8CGU - chains A and K of the 14 polymer chains in the assembly; structure by electron microscopy, 1.89 A resolution.

[Chain A]
Molecule: 16S rRNA
Organism: Escherichia coli BW25113
Sequence (1540 nucleotides; each row starts with the number of its first residue):
     1 AAAUUGAAGAGUUUGAUCAUGGCUCAGAUUGAACGCUGGCGGCAGGCCUA
    51 ACACAUGCAAGUCGAACGGUAACAGGAAGAAGCUUGCUUCUUUGCUGACG
   101 AGUGGCGGACGGGUGAGUAAUGUCUGGGAAACUGCCUGAUGGAGGGGGAU
   151 AACUACUGGAAACGGUAGCUAAUACCGCAUAACGUCGCAAGACCAAAGAG
   201 GGGGACCUUCGGGCCUCUUGCCAUCGGAUGUGCCCAGAUGGGAUUAGCUA
   251 GUAGGUGGGGUAACGGCUCACCUAGGCGACGAUCCCUAGCUGGUCUGAGA
   301 GGAUGACCAGCCACACUGGAACUGAGACACGGUCCAGACUCCUACGGGAG
   351 GCAGCAGUGGGGAAUAUUGCACAAUGGGCGCAAGCCUGAUGCAGCCAUGC
   401 CGCGUGUAUGAAGAAGCCCUUCGGGUUGUAAAGUACUUUCAGCGGGGAGG
   451 AAGGGAGUAAAGUUAAUACCUUUGCUCAUUGACGUUACCCGCAGAAGAAG
   501 CACCGGCUAACUCCGUGCCAGCAGCCXCGGUAAUACGGAGGGUGCAAGCG
   551 UUAAUCGGAAUUACUGGGCGUAAAGCGCACGCAGGCGGUUUGUUAAGUCA
   601 GAUGUGAAAUCCCCGGGCUCAACCUGGGAACUGCAUCUGAUACUGGCAAG
   651 CUUGAGUCUCGUAGAGGGGGGUAGAAUUCCAGGUGUAGCGGUGAAAUGCG
   701 UAGAGAUCUGGAGGAAUACCGGUGGCGAAGGCGGCCCCCUGGACGAAGAC
   751 UGACGCUCAGGUGCGAAAGCGUGGGGAGCAAACAGGAUUAGAUACCCUGG
   801 UAGUCCACGCCGUAAACGAUGUCGACUUGGAGGUUGUGCCCUUGAGGCGU
   851 GGCUUCCGGAGCUAACGCGUUAAGUCGACCGCCUGGGGAGUACGGCCGCA
   901 AGGUUAAAACUCAAAUGAAUUGACGGGGGCCCGCACAAGCGGUGGAGCAU
   951 GUGGUUUAAUUCGAUGXAACGCGAAGAACCUUACCUGGUCUUGACAUCCA
  1001 CGGAAGUUUUCAGAGAUGAGAAUGUGCCUUCGGGAACCGUGAGACAGGUG
  1051 CUGCAUGGCUGUCGUCAGCUCGUGUUGUGAAAUGUUGGGUUAAGUCCCGC
  1101 AACGAGCGCAACCCUUAUCCUUUGUUGCCAGCGGUCCGGCCGGGAACUCA
  1151 AAGGAGACUGCCAGUGAUAAACUGGAGGAAGGUGGGGAUGACGUCAAGUC
  1201 AUCAUGGCCCUUACGACCAGGGCUACACACGUGCUACAAUGGCGCAUACA
  1251 AAGAGAAGCGACCUCGCGAGAGCAAGCGGACCUCAUAAAGUGCGUCGUAG
  1301 UCCGGAUUGGAGUCUGCAACUCGACUCCAUGAAGUCGGAAUCGCUAGUAA
  1351 UCGUGGAUCAGAAUGCCACGGUGAAUACGUUCCCGGGCCUUGUACACACC
  1401 GCCCGUXACACCAUGGGAGUGGGUUGCAAAAGAAGUAGGUAGCUUAACCU
  1451 UCGGGAGGGCGCUUACCACUUUGUGAUUCAUGACUGGGGUGAAGUCGUAA
  1501 CAAGGUAACCGUAGGGGAACCUGCGGUUGGAUCACCUCCU
Disordered / not traced: 79-91, 205-213, 841-845, 930-1389, 1535-1540
Modified positions: PSU (pseudouridine-5'-monophosphate) at position 516, G7M (N7-methyl-guanosine-5'-monophosphate) at position 527, 2MG (2N-methylguanosine-5'-monophosphate) at position 966, 5MC (5-methylcytidine-5'-monophosphate) at position 967, 2MG (2N-methylguanosine-5'-monophosphate) at position 1207, 4OC (4n,o2'-methylcytidine-5'-monophosphate) at position 1402, 5MC (5-methylcytidine-5'-monophosphate) at position 1407, UR3 (3-methyluridine-5'-monophoshate) at position 1498, 2MG (2N-methylguanosine-5'-monophosphate) at position 1516, MA6 (6N-dimethyladenosine-5'-monophoshate) at position 1518, MA6 (6N-dimethyladenosine-5'-monophoshate) at position 1519
Bound ions: K+ site 1: U5 (shared with 5 residues of chain D); K+ site 2: G11, U12, G21, G22; Mg2+ site 1 near G21 (its only coordinating residue here); Mg2+ site 2: C48, G115; Mg2+ site 3: A59, U387; K+ site 3: G61, U62, G104, G105; Mg2+ site 4 near G100 (its only coordinating residue here); K+ site 4: G107, G324, G326; K+ site 5: G107, G108, G326; Mg2+ site 5: A109, G331; K+ site 6: C110, G111; Mg2+ site 6 near G111 (its only coordinating residue here); 17 more K+ sites not listed; 34 more Mg2+ sites not listed
Residues lining bound ligands:
  - gentamicin c1a (LLL; (2R,3R,4R,5R)-2-((1S,2S,3R,4S,6R)-4,6-diamino-3-((2R,3R,6S)-3-amino-6-(aminomethyl)-tetrahydro-2H-pyran-2-yloxy)-2-hydr oxycyclohexyloxy)-5-methyl-4-(methylamino)-tetrahydro-2H-pyran-3,5-diol), molecule 1: G615, G616, G617, C620, A621, A622
  - gentamicin c1a (LLL), molecule 2: A665, G666, G667, G668, G669, G670, C735, C736, C737
  - gentamicin c1a (LLL), molecule 3: A831, G832, G833, U834, U835, G836, U837, G838, C848, G849, U850, G851, G852, C853
  - gentamicin c1a (LLL), molecule 4: C1404, G1405, U1406, 5MC_1407, A1408, C1409, G1491, A1492, A1493, G1494, U1495, C1496

[Chain K]
Name: Small ribosomal subunit protein uS11
Organism: Escherichia coli BW25113
Reference sequence: P0A7R9 (RS11_ECOLI); numbering as in UniProt (aligned over 1-129)
Chain sequence (129 residues; each row starts with the number of its first residue):
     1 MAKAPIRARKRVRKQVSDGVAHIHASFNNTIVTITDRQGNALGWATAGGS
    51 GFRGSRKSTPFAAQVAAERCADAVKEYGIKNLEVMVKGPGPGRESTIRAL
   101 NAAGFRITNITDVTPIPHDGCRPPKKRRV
Disordered / not traced: 1-18
Modified positions: Asp119 (beta-L-aspartic acid; IAS)
Construct notes: modified residue (119)

[Interface between chain A and chain K]
Contacting residue pairs - 88 pairs, chain A then chain K:
  G674(A) - His118(K)  hydrogen bond to the base
  A675(A) - Ile116(K)  hydrogen bond to the sugar
  A675(A) - Pro117(K)  base contact
  A675(A) - His118(K)  hydrogen bond to the base
  A675(A) - Gly120(K)  base contact
  A676(A) - Pro115(K)  phosphate contact
  A676(A) - Ile116(K)  sugar contact
  A676(A) - Pro117(K)  sugar contact
  A676(A) - Cys121(K)  base contact
  U677(A) - Pro115(K)  phosphate contact
  U677(A) - Cys121(K)  hydrogen bond to the base
  G683(A) - Gly39(K)  hydrogen bond to the base
  G683(A) - Asn40(K)  hydrogen bond to the base
  U684(A) - Asn40(K)  sugar contact
  U684(A) - Ala41(K)  hydrogen bond to the sugar
  G685(A) - Ala41(K)  sugar contact
  G685(A) - Trp44(K)  sugar contact
  U686(A) - Trp44(K)  hydrogen bond to the sugar
  A687(A) - Trp44(K)  sugar contact
  G688(A) - Trp44(K)  sugar contact
  G688(A) - Thr46(K)  hydrogen bond to the phosphate
  G688(A) - Gly49(K)  phosphate contact
  C689(A) - Asn29(K)  hydrogen bond to the phosphate
  C689(A) - Thr46(K)  hydrogen bond to the phosphate
  C689(A) - Gly48(K)  hydrogen bond to the phosphate
  C689(A) - Gly49(K)  phosphate contact
  C689(A) - Arg53(K)  salt bridge to the phosphate
  G690(A) - Asn29(K)  hydrogen bond to the phosphate
  G690(A) - Arg53(K)  hydrogen bond to the base
  G691(A) - Asn28(K)  hydrogen bond to the phosphate
  G691(A) - Arg53(K)  hydrogen bond to the base
  G691(A) - Lys57(K)  hydrogen bond to the base
  U692(A) - Asn28(K)  hydrogen bond to the phosphate
  U692(A) - Gly54(K)  base contact
  U692(A) - Lys57(K)  base contact
  U692(A) - Arg127(K)  hydrogen bond to the phosphate
  G693(A) - Arg127(K)  salt bridge to the phosphate
  G693(A) - Val129(K)  phosphate contact
  A694(A) - Gly54(K)  phosphate contact
  A694(A) - Ser55(K)  hydrogen bond to the phosphate
  A695(A) - Gly54(K)  phosphate contact
  A704(A) - Trp44(K)  base contact
  G705(A) - Ile31(K)  base contact
  G705(A) - Trp44(K)  base contact
  G705(A) - Thr46(K)  base contact
  A706(A) - His24(K)  phosphate contact
  A706(A) - Ile31(K)  sugar contact
  A706(A) - Thr33(K)  hydrogen bond to the sugar
  A706(A) - Ala41(K)  base contact
  U707(A) - His22(K)  hydrogen bond to the phosphate
  U707(A) - Thr35(K)  sugar contact
  U707(A) - Gly39(K)  hydrogen bond to the sugar
  U707(A) - Lys87(K)  salt bridge to the phosphate
  C708(A) - His22(K)  phosphate contact
  C708(A) - Gln38(K)  hydrogen bond to the sugar
  C708(A) - Gly39(K)  sugar contact
  G714(A) - Cys121(K)  base contact
  A716(A) - His118(K)  base contact
  A716(A) - Asp119(K)  sugar contact
  A716(A) - Gly120(K)  hydrogen bond to the base
  U717(A) - His118(K)  sugar contact
  U717(A) - Asp119(K)  sugar contact
  A718(A) - Pro117(K)  sugar contact
  A718(A) - His118(K)  stacking on the base
  A718(A) - Asp119(K)  hydrogen bond to the sugar
  A777(A) - Cys121(K)  base contact
  G778(A) - Cys121(K)  sugar contact
  G778(A) - Arg122(K)  hydrogen bond to the sugar
  C779(A) - Arg122(K)  hydrogen bond to the sugar
  C779(A) - Pro123(K)  sugar contact
  C779(A) - Pro124(K)  phosphate contact
  C779(A) - Lys125(K)  phosphate contact
  A780(A) - Pro124(K)  phosphate contact
  A780(A) - Lys125(K)  hydrogen bond to the phosphate
  A781(A) - Lys125(K)  salt bridge to the phosphate
  C795(A) - Arg128(K)  hydrogen bond to the sugar
  C796(A) - Lys126(K)  phosphate contact
  C796(A) - Arg127(K)  hydrogen bond to the sugar
  C796(A) - Arg128(K)  hydrogen bond to the phosphate
  C797(A) - Arg127(K)  salt bridge to the phosphate
  U1506(A) - Arg128(K)  hydrogen bond to the base
  U1506(A) - Val129(K)  sugar contact
  U1522(A) - Lys125(K)  hydrogen bond to the phosphate
  U1522(A) - Arg128(K)  salt bridge to the phosphate
  G1523(A) - Lys125(K)  salt bridge to the phosphate
  G1523(A) - Arg128(K)  salt bridge to the phosphate
  C1524(A) - Arg122(K)  salt bridge to the phosphate
  G1525(A) - Arg122(K)  salt bridge to the phosphate
Also at the interface, not in a pair above, chain A (41 interface residues in all): A715, A1507
Also at the interface, not in a pair above, chain K (38 interface residues in all): Ser26, Leu42, Tyr77

[Summary]
The interface between chain A and chain K involves 41 residues on one side and 38 on the other; the contacts
include 34 hydrogen bonds, 10 salt bridges and 1 aromatic stacking contact. Among the polar pairs are
G674(A)-His118(K), A675(A)-His118(K) and U677(A)-Cys121(K).
Here chain A is 16S rRNA and chain K is Small ribosomal subunit protein uS11, both from Escherichia coli
BW25113. Entry 8CGU (Gentamicin bound to the 30S body) was determined by electron microscopy, deposited
together with 8CA7, 8CAI, 8CEP, 8CF1, 8CF8, 8CGI, 8CGJ and 8CGR.
